Entry 7LGH (electron microscopy, 8.90 A resolution (very low resolution: no residue pairs are listed; an interface is given only as per-side residue counts)); this record covers chains L and D of the 22 polymer chains in the assembly.

# Chain L (and D)
Name: Capsid protein
From: Escherichia phage Qbeta
Notes: chain D of this document is another copy of the same molecule, construct and numbering; everything in this record applies to it too
Reference sequence: P03615 (CAPSD_BPQBE); residues 0-132 here correspond to UniProt positions 1-133 (UniProt number = residue number + 1)
Sequence (133 residues; numbered 0 to 132; the number before each row is that of its first residue; numbering starts at 0):
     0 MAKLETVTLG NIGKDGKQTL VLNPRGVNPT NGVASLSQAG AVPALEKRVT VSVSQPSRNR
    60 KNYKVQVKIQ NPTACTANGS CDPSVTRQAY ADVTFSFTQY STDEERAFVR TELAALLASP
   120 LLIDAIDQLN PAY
Disordered / not traced: 0
UniProt features mapped onto this chain:
  - site: Tyr89 (RNA-binding)

# How chain L and chain D interact
At this resolution (9 A) residue pairs are not listed: 14 residues of chain L and 10 of chain D lie at the interface.
Disulfides between the chains: Cys80(L)-Cys74(D)

# In short
14 residues of chain L and 10 residues of chain D are in contact.
Chain L and chain D are both Capsid protein (Escherichia phage Qbeta); the structure, Asymmetric unit for
phage Qbeta small prolate particle, was determined by electron microscopy together with 7LGE, 7LGF, 7LGG and
7LHD from the same study.
